Entry 9E23 (electron microscopy, 6.20 A resolution (low resolution: residue-level contacts below are approximate; hydrogen-bond / salt-bridge calls are withheld)); this record covers chains E and D of the 16 polymer chains in the assembly.

== Chain E ==
Molecule: Dynein light chain roadblock-type 1
From: Homo sapiens
UniProt: Q9NP97 (DLRB1_HUMAN); numbering as in UniProt (aligned over 1-96)
Amino-acid sequence (96 residues; row label = number of the first residue in the row):
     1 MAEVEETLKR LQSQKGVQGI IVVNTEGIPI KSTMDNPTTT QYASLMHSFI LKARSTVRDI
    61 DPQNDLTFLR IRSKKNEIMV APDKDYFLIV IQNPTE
UniProt features mapped onto this chain:
  - modified residue: Ala2 (N-acetylalanine)

== Chain D ==
Molecule: Isoform 2C of Cytoplasmic dynein 1 intermediate chain 2
From: Homo sapiens
UniProt: Q13409 (DC1I2_HUMAN), isoform Q13409-3; numbering as in UniProt (aligned over 1-612)
Amino-acid sequence (612 residues; each row starts with the number of its first residue):
     1 MSDKSELKAE LERKKQRLAQ IREEKKRKEE ERKKKETDQK KEAVAPVQEE SDLEKKRREA
    61 EALLQSMGLT PESPIVPPPM SPSSKSVSTP SEAGSQDSGD GAVGSRRGPI KLGMAKITQV
   121 DFPPREIVTY TKETQTPVMA QPKEDEEEDD DVVAPKPPIE PEEEKTLKKD EENDSKAPPH
   181 ELTEEEKQQI LHSEEFLSFF DHSTRIVERA LSEQINIFFD YSGRDLEDKE GEIQAGAKLS
   241 LNRQFFDERW SKHRVVSCLD WSSQYPELLV ASYNNNEDAP HEPDGVALVW NMKYKKTTPE
   301 YVFHCQSAVM SATFAKFHPN LVVGGTYSGQ IVLWDNRSNK RTPVQRTPLS AAAHTHPVYC
   361 VNVVGTQNAH NLISISTDGK ICSWSLDMLS HPQDSMELVH KQSKAVAVTS MSFPVGDVNN
   421 FVVGSEEGSV YTACRHGSKA GISEMFEGHQ GPITGIHCHA AVGAVDFSHL FVTSSFDWTV
   481 KLWSTKNNKP LYSFEDNAGY VYDVMWSPTH PALFACVDGM GRLDLWNLNN DTEVPTASIS
   541 VEGNPALNRV RWTHSGREIA VGDSEGQIVI YDVGEQIAVP RNDEWARFGR TLAEINANRA
   601 DAEEEAATRI PA
Not modelled in the structure: 1-183, 213-225
Differences from the reference sequence: conflict Ser484 (Thr in Q13409), Gly499 (Asp in Q13409)
UniProt features mapped onto this chain:
  - modified residue: Ser2 (N-acetylserine), Ser51 (Diphosphoserine), Ser73 (Phosphoserine)

== Interface between chain E and chain D ==
Pairs across the interface (8; chain E residue first):
  Val4(E) - Leu191(D)
  Val4(E) - Leu197(D)
  Thr7(E) - Phe200(D)
  Thr7(E) - Asp201(D)
  Thr7(E) - Thr204(D)
  Ile30(E) - Lys187(D)
  Lys31(E) - Lys187(D)
  Glu96(E) - Leu211(D)
Interface residues without a listed pair, chain E (7 interface residues in all): Glu3, Leu11

== Summary ==
Chain E and chain D each contribute 7 residues to their interface.
Chain E is Dynein light chain roadblock-type 1 and chain D is Isoform 2C of Cytoplasmic dynein 1 intermediate
chain 2, both from Homo sapiens; the structure, Cryo-EM structure of Pre-Chi dynein tail, was determined by
electron microscopy (same publication as 9DZY, 9E0T, 9E0W, 9E22 and 9E28).
